PDB entry 6QAO | X-ray diffraction, 2.89 A resolution | chains B and D of the 4 polymer chains in the assembly

[Chain B (and D)]
Protein: 4-trimethylaminobutyraldehyde dehydrogenase
From: Homo sapiens
Notes: EC 1.2.1.47, 1.2.1.3, 1.2.1.19; chain D of this document is another copy of the same molecule, construct and numbering; everything in this record applies to it too
UniProtKB: P49189 (AL9A1_HUMAN); numbering as in UniProt (aligned over 1-494)
Chain sequence (508 residues; each row starts with the number of its first residue; numbers below 1 keep their minus sign (Met-13 is residue -13)):
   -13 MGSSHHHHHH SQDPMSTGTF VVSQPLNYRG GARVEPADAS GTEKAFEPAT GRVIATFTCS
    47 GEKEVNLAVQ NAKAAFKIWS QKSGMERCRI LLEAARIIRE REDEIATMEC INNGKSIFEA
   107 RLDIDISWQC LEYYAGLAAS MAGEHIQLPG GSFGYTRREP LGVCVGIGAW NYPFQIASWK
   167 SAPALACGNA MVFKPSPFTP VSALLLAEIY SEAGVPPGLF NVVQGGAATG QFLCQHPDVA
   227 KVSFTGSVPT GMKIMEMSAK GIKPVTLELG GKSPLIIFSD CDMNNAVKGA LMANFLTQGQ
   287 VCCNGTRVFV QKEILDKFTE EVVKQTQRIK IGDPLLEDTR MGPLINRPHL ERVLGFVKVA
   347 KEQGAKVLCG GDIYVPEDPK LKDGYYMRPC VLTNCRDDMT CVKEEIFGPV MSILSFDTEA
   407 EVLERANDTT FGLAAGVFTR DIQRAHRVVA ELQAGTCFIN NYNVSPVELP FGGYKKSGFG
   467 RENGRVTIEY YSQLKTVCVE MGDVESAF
Unresolved in the structure: -13 to -1, 232-257 (chain D: -13 to -1, 231-257)
Construct notes: initiating methionine (-13); expression tag (-12 to 0)
Swiss-Prot annotation at these positions:
  - active site: Glu254 (Proton acceptor), Cys288 (Nucleophile)
  - binding site (NAD(+)): Lys180, Gly232 to Thr236, Glu391
  - site: Asn157 (Transition state stabilizer)
  - modified residue: Ser2 (N-acetylserine), Lys30 (N6-acetyllysine), Lys59 (N6-succinyllysine), Lys298 (N6-acetyllysine), Lys303 (N6-acetyllysine), Lys344 (N6-acetyllysine)
  - natural variant: Cys116 (C116S: In allele ALDH9A1*2)
Reported in the primary citation:
  - catalytic residues: Glu254 (by similarity / conservation)

[How chain B and chain D interact]
Residue-residue contacts (21):
  Met127(B) - Ile132(D)
  Ala128(B) - Glu130(D)
  Ala128(B) - His131(D)
  Ala128(B) - Ile132(D)  hydrophobic
  Gly129(B) - Gly129(D)
  Gly129(B) - Glu130(D)
  Gly129(B) - His131(D)  hydrogen bond (backbone-backbone)
  Glu130(B) - Ala128(D)
  Glu130(B) - Gly129(D)
  Glu130(B) - His131(D)
  His131(B) - Ala128(D)
  His131(B) - Gly129(D)  hydrogen bond (backbone-backbone)
  His131(B) - Glu130(D)
  His131(B) - His131(D)  hydrogen bond
  His131(B) - Tyr141(D)
  Ile132(B) - Met127(D)
  Gln133(B) - Arg143(D)
  Tyr141(B) - His131(D)
  Arg143(B) - Gln133(D)
  Ile428(B) - Ile428(D)  hydrophobic
  Arg467(B) - Arg467(D)
Interface residues without a listed pair, chain B (14 interface residues in all): Phe139, Thr142, Arg471
Interface residues without a listed pair, chain D (13 interface residues in all): Phe139, Thr142

[In short]
14 residues of chain B face 13 of chain D across their interface, with 3 hydrogen bonds. Among the polar pairs
are His131(B)-His131(D) and Gly129(B)-His131(D). Curated annotation (UniProt) lists active-site residues
Glu254(B) and Cys288(B) and 7 NAD+-binding residues on chain B. The paper reports the catalytic residue
Glu254(B).
Both chains are 4-trimethylaminobutyraldehyde dehydrogenase (Homo sapiens). Entry 6QAO (Structure of human
aldehyde dehydrogenase 9A1 in P21 space group) was determined by X-ray diffraction (same publication as 6QAK
and 6QAP).
